Entry 2HW1 (X-ray diffraction, 2.10 A resolution); this record covers chain A.

[Chain A]
Name: Ketohexokinase
Source organism: Homo sapiens
Notes: EC 2.7.1.3
UniProt: P50053 (KHK_HUMAN); residue numbers follow UniProt; this construct covers 1-298
Chain sequence (298 residues; each row starts with the number of its first residue):
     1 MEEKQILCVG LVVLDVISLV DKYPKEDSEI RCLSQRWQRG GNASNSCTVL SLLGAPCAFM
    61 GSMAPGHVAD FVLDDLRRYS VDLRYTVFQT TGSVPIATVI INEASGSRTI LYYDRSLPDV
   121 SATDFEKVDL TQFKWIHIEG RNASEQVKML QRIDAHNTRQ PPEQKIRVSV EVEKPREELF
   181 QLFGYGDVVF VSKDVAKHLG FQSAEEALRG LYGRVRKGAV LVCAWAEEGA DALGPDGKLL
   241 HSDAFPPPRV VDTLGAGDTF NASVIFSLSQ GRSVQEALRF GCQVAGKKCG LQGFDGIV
Unresolved in the structure: 1-2
Small-molecule neighbours:
  - AMP-PNP (ANP; phosphoaminophosphonic acid-adenylate ester): Glu-29, Arg-108, Ala-224, Trp-225, Ala-226, Glu-227, Gly-229, Ala-230, Ala-244, Phe-245, Pro-246, Val-250, Thr-253, Leu-254, Gly-255, Ala-256, Gly-257, Asp-258, Phe-260, Cys-282, Ala-285, Gly-286, Cys-289
  - beta-D-fructofuranose (FRU): Val-13, Asp-15, Glu-29, Gly-40, Gly-41, Asn-42, Asn-45, Ala-97, Ile-110, Tyr-112, Leu-254, Gly-255, Asp-258
From the paper describing this entry:
  - binding site for beta-D-fructofuranose: Asp-15, Gly-40, Gly-41, Asn-42, Asn-45, Tyr-112, Glu-139, Asp-258
  - binding site for AMP-PNP: Ala-226, Glu-227, Gly-229, Phe-245, Pro-246, Gly-255 to Asp-258, Cys-282, Cys-289
  - catalytic residues: Asp-258 (proposed by the authors, not directly observed)
  - conformationally variable residues (loop rearrangement, side-chain flip): Tyr-112, Tyr-113 to Ser-116
  - disease-associated variants - G40R: abolished catalytic activity (citing earlier work)
  - disease-associated variants - A43T: decreased stability (citing earlier work)
  - disease-associated variants - A43T: unchanged catalytic activity (citing earlier work)
  - catalytic residues: Gly-255 to Asp-258

[Overview]
Chain A binds beta-D-fructofuranose and AMP-PNP. From the paper: catalytic residues Asp-258 and Gly-255; G40R
abolishes catalytic activity.
Chain A is Ketohexokinase (Homo sapiens); the structure, Crystal structure of human ketohexokinase complexed
to different sugar molecules, was determined by X-ray diffraction, deposited together with 2HQQ.
